PDB entry 1N5K | X-ray diffraction, 2.10 A resolution | chains A and B

[Chain A (and B)]
Molecule: Thymidylate kinase
Organism: Mycobacterium tuberculosis
Notes: EC 2.7.4.9; chain B of this document is another copy of the same molecule, construct and numbering; everything in this record applies to it too
UniProt: O05891 (KTHY_MYCTU); numbering as in UniProt (aligned over 1-214)
Sequence (214 residues; each row starts with the number of its first residue):
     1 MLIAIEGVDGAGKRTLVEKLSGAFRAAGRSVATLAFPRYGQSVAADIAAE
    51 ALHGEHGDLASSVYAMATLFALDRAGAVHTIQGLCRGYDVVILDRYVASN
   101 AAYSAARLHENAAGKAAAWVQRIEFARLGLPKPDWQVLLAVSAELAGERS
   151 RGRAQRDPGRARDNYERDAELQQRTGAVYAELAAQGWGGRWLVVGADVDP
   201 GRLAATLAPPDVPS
Disordered / not traced: 150-161, 209-214 (chain B: 157-160, 209-214)
Small-molecule neighbours: thymidine-5'-phosphate (TMP): D9, F36, P37, Y39, L52, F70, R74, R95, Y96, S99, N100, Y103, Y165

[How chain A and chain B interact]
Contacting residue pairs (33):
  V43(A) - L72(B)  hydrophobic
  V43(A) - L128(B)  hydrophobic
  D46(A) - R127(B)
  E50(A) - R127(B)  salt bridge
  H56(A) - Y64(B)
  H56(A) - W119(B)  hydrogen bond
  G57(A) - Y64(B)
  D58(A) - S61(B)
  D58(A) - S62(B)  hydrogen bond
  D58(A) - V63(B)  hydrogen bond (side chain-backbone)
  D58(A) - Y64(B)  hydrogen bond (side chain-backbone)
  L59(A) - S62(B)
  L59(A) - Y64(B)
  L59(A) - A65(B)  hydrophobic
  L59(A) - T68(B)
  S62(A) - D58(B)  hydrogen bond
  S62(A) - L59(B)
  S62(A) - S62(B)
  V63(A) - D58(B)  hydrogen bond (backbone-side chain)
  Y64(A) - H56(B)
  Y64(A) - G57(B)
  Y64(A) - D58(B)  hydrogen bond (backbone-side chain)
  Y64(A) - L59(B)
  A65(A) - A65(B)  hydrophobic
  T68(A) - L69(B)
  L69(A) - T68(B)
  L69(A) - L72(B)  hydrophobic
  L72(A) - L69(B)  hydrophobic
  L72(A) - L72(B)  hydrophobic
  W119(A) - H56(B)  hydrogen bond
  R127(A) - E50(B)  salt bridge
  R127(A) - H56(B)
  L128(A) - V43(B)  hydrophobic
Also at the interface, not in a pair above, chain A (20 interface residues in all): I47, S61, I123
Also at the interface, not in a pair above, chain B (20 interface residues in all): D46, I47, I123

[Overview]
Chain A and chain B each contribute 20 residues to their interface, with 8 hydrogen bonds and 2 salt bridges.
Among the polar pairs are E50(A)-R127(B), H56(A)-W119(B) and D58(A)-S62(B). Bound to chain A:
thymidine-5'-phosphate.
Chain A and chain B are both Thymidylate kinase (Mycobacterium tuberculosis); the structure, Crystal structure
of mycobacterium tuberculosis thymidylate kinase crystallized in sodium malonate (resolution 2.1 A), was
determined by X-ray diffraction together with 1N5J, 1N5L and 1N5I from the same study.
